PDB entry 7TOH | X-ray diffraction, 1.26 A resolution | chain A

Chain A:
Name: SGNH hydrolase
Organism: Prolixibacter bellariivorans
UniProtKB: A0A5M4AV20 (A0A5M4AV20_9BACT); residues 2-385 here correspond to UniProt positions 21-404 (UniProt number = residue number + 19)
Chain sequence (386 residues; numbered 1 to 386; the number before each row is that of its first residue):
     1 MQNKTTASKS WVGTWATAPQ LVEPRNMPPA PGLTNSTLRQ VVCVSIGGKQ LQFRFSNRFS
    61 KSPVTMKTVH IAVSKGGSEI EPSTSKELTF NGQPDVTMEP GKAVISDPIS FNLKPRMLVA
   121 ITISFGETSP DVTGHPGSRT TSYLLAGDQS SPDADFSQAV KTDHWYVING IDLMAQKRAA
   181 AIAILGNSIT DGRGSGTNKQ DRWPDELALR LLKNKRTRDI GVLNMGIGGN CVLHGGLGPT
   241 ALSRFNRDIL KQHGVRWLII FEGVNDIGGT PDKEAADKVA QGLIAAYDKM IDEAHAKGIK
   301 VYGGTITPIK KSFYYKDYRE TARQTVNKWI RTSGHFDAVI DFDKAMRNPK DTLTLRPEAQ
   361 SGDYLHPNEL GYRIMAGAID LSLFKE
Not modelled in the structure: 1-7
Construct notes: initiating methionine (1); expression tag (386)
Modified positions: Mse1 (selenomethionine); Mse27, Mse66, Mse98, Mse117, Mse174, Mse225, Mse290, Mse346, Mse375 (selenomethionine; parent Met)
What the authors report for this chain:
  - catalytic residues: S188, G228, N265, D363, H366
  - binding site for 4-O-methyl-alpha-D-glucopyranuronic acid: R25, N26, R139, S188, R193
  - specificity-determining residues: R139
  - binding site for beta-D-xylopyranose: S188, H366

Overview:
The paper reports catalytic residues S188, G228 and N265 among others; a binding site for
4-O-methyl-alpha-D-glucopyranuronic acid at R25, N26 and R139 among others.
Chain A is SGNH hydrolase (Prolixibacter bellariivorans); the structure, Crystal structure of carbohydrate
esterase PbeAcXE, in complex with MeGlcpA-Xylp, was determined by X-ray diffraction together with 7TOG, 7TOI,
7TOJ and 7TOK from the same study.
